5L63 - chains Z and a of the 28 polymer chains in the assembly; structure by X-ray diffraction, 2.70 A resolution.

== Chain Z ==
Name: Proteasome subunit beta type-6, Proteasome subunit beta type-1
From: Saccharomyces cerevisiae (strain ATCC 204508 / S288c)
Notes: EC 3.4.25.1
Reference sequence: chimeric construct of P23724, P20618: residues 1-96 from P23724 (PSB6_YEAST) positions 20-115 (UniProt number = residue number + 19); residues 97-111 from P20618 positions 124-138 (UniProt number = residue number + 27); residues 112-117 from P23724 (PSB6_YEAST) positions 131-136 (UniProt number = residue number + 19); residues 118-133 from P20618 positions 145-160 (UniProt number = residue number + 27); residues 134-222 from P23724 (PSB6_YEAST) positions 153-241 (UniProt number = residue number + 19)
Amino-acid sequence (222 residues; each row starts with the number of its first residue):
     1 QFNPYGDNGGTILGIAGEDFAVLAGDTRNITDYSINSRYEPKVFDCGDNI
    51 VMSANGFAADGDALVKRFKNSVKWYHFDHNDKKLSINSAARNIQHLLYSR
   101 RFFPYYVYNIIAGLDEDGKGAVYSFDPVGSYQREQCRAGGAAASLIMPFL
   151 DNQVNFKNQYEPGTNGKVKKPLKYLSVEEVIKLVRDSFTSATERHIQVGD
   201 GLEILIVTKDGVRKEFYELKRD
Metal / ion sites: Mg2+: Thr192, His195, Val198
Residues lining bound ligands: 04C (1,2,4-trideoxy-4-methyl-2-{[N-(morpholin-4-ylacetyl)-L-alanyl-O-methyl-L-tyrosyl]amino}-1-phenyl-D-xylitol): Ser124, Phe125, Asp126, Ser130, Gln132, Arg137
Swiss-Prot annotation at these positions:
  - modified residue: Tyr123 (Phosphotyrosine)

== Chain a ==
Name: Proteasome subunit beta type-7
From: Saccharomyces cerevisiae (strain ATCC 204508 / S288c)
Notes: EC 3.4.25.1
Reference sequence: P30657 (PSB7_YEAST); residues -12 to 233 here correspond to UniProt positions 21-266 (UniProt number = residue number + 33)
Amino-acid sequence (246 residues; each row starts with the number of its first residue; numbers below 1 keep their minus sign (Thr-12 is residue -12)):
   -12 TQIANAGASPMVNTQQPIVTGTSVISMKYDNGVIIAADNLGSYGSLLRFN
    38 GVERLIPVGDNTVVGISGDISDMQHIERLLKDLVTENAYDNPLADAEEAL
    88 EPSYIFEYLATVMYQRRSKMNPLWNAIIVAGVQSNGDQFLRYVNLLGVTY
   138 SSPTLATGFGAHMANPLLRKVVDRESDIPKTTVQVAEEAIVNAMRVLYYR
   188 DARSSRNFSLAIIDKNTGLTFKKNLQVENMKWDFAKDIKGYGTQKI
Unresolved in the structure: -12 to 0

== How chain Z and chain a interact ==
Contacting residue pairs (42; chain Z residue first):
  Gln1(Z) - Thr1(a)  hydrogen bond
  Phe2(Z) - Thr1(a)
  Phe2(Z) - Arg104(a)
  Phe2(Z) - Met107(a)
  Phe2(Z) - Pro109(a)  hydrophobic
  Phe2(Z) - Leu132(a)  hydrophobic
  Phe2(Z) - Leu133(a)  hydrophobic
  Asn3(Z) - Leu133(a)
  Pro4(Z) - Arg104(a)  hydrogen bond (backbone-side chain)
  Pro4(Z) - Met107(a)  hydrophobic
  Pro4(Z) - Leu133(a)
  Tyr5(Z) - Arg104(a)
  Asn8(Z) - Val135(a)
  Asn29(Z) - Tyr137(a)
  Ser34(Z) - His149(a)  hydrogen bond
  Ile35(Z) - Arg156(a)  hydrogen bond (backbone-side chain)
  Asn36(Z) - Tyr137(a)
  Asn36(Z) - Ser139(a)
  Asn36(Z) - Arg156(a)
  Ser37(Z) - Ser138(a)  hydrogen bond (side chain-backbone)
  Tyr39(Z) - Ser138(a)
  Glu40(Z) - Arg128(a)  salt bridge
  Glu40(Z) - Tyr137(a)
  Glu40(Z) - Ser138(a)  hydrogen bond (side chain-backbone)
  Phe57(Z) - Arg104(a)
  Phe57(Z) - Leu133(a)
  Phe57(Z) - Val135(a)  hydrophobic
  Ala59(Z) - Tyr101(a)
  Ala59(Z) - Leu133(a)
  Ala59(Z) - Gly134(a)
  Ala59(Z) - Val135(a)
  Asp60(Z) - Tyr101(a)  hydrogen bond
  Asp60(Z) - Arg104(a)  salt bridge
  Asp62(Z) - Thr136(a)  hydrogen bond
  Ala63(Z) - Tyr101(a)
  Lys66(Z) - Glu94(a)  salt bridge
  Arg100(Z) - Ser105(a)
  Phe103(Z) - Ser105(a)
  Tyr105(Z) - Tyr101(a)
  Glu218(Z) - Arg161(a)  salt bridge
  Arg221(Z) - Asp160(a)  salt bridge
  Arg221(Z) - Arg161(a)
Other interface residues (no listed pair), chain Z (25 interface residues in all): Arg38
Other interface residues (no listed pair), chain a (22 interface residues in all): Trp111, Leu142

== In short ==
25 residues of chain Z face 22 of chain a across their interface; the contacts include 8 hydrogen bonds and 5
salt bridges. Polar contacts include Glu40(Z)-Arg128(a), Asp60(Z)-Arg104(a) and Lys66(Z)-Glu94(a). Bound to
chain Z: compound 04C. Thr192(Z), His195(Z) and Val198(Z) form the Mg2+ site.
Here chain Z is Proteasome subunit beta type-6, Proteasome subunit beta type-1 and chain a is Proteasome
subunit beta type-7, both from Saccharomyces cerevisiae (strain ATCC 204508 / S288c). Entry 5L63 (Yeast 20S
proteasome with human beta5c (1-138) and human beta6 (97-111; 118-133) in complex with epoxyketone ...) was
determined by X-ray diffraction (same publication as 5L52, 5L54, 5L55, 5L5A, 5L5B, 5L5D and 30 further
entries).
